6S2E - chains D and B of the 4 polymer chains in the assembly; structure by electron microscopy, 4.20 A resolution (low resolution: residue-level contacts below are approximate; hydrogen-bond / salt-bridge calls are withheld).

== Chain D ==
Protein: Chromosome transmission fidelity protein 8
From: Saccharomyces cerevisiae S288C
UniProtKB: P38877 (CTF8_YEAST); numbering as in UniProt (aligned over 1-133)
Amino-acid sequence (133 residues; row label = number of the first residue in the row):
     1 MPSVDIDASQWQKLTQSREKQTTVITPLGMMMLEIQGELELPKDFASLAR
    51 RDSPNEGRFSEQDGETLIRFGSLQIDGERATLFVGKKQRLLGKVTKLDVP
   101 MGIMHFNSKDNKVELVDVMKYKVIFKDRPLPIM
Disordered / not traced: 1

== Chain B ==
Protein: Sister chromatid cohesion protein DCC1
From: Saccharomyces cerevisiae S288C
UniProtKB: P25559 (DCC1_YEAST); residue numbers follow UniProt; this construct covers 1-380
Amino-acid sequence (380 residues; numbered 1 to 380; the number before each row is that of its first residue):
     1 MSINLHSAPEYDPSYKLIQLTPELLDIIQDPVQNHQLRFKSLDKDKSEVV
    51 LCSHDKTWVLKQRKHSNTVLLMREFVPEQPITFDETLLFGLSKPYMDVVG
   101 FAKTESEFETRETHGELNLNSVPIYNGELDFSDKIMKRSSTKVIGTLEEL
   151 LENSPCSALEGISKWHKIGGSVKDGVLCILSQDFLFKALHVLLMSAMAES
   201 LDLQHLNVEDTHHAVGKDIEDEFNPYTREIIETVLNKFAVQEQEAENNTW
   251 RLRIPFIAQWYGIQALRKYVSGISMPIDEFLIKWKSLFPPFFPCDIDIDM
   301 LRGYHFKPTDKTVQYIAKSTLPMDPKERFKVLFRLQSQWDLEDIKPLIEE
   351 LNSRGMKIDSFIMKYARRKRLGKKTVVTSR
Disordered / not traced: 1, 243-246
From the paper describing this entry:
  - mutagenesis - K364A/R367A/R380A: decreased binding to DNA polymerase epsilon catalytic subunit A

== Chain D / chain B interface ==
Pairs across the interface (103; chain D residue first):
  Pro2(D) - Lys40(B)
  Pro2(D) - Ser41(B)
  Pro2(D) - Asp43(B)
  Pro2(D) - Lys44(B)
  Ser3(D) - Arg38(B)
  Ser3(D) - Phe39(B)
  Ser3(D) - Lys40(B)
  Ser3(D) - Glu152(B)
  Val4(D) - Arg38(B)
  Val4(D) - Phe39(B)
  Asp5(D) - Leu37(B)
  Asp5(D) - Arg38(B)
  Ile6(D) - Leu37(B)
  Ile6(D) - Phe39(B)
  Ile6(D) - Leu51(B)
  Trp11(D) - Ile28(B)
  Trp11(D) - Gln29(B)
  Gln12(D) - Ile28(B)
  Thr15(D) - Gln29(B)
  Gly29(D) - Arg73(B)
  Gly29(D) - Glu74(B)
  Met30(D) - Met72(B)
  Met30(D) - Arg73(B)
  Met30(D) - Phe101(B)
  Met31(D) - Leu71(B)
  Met31(D) - Met72(B)
  Met32(D) - Leu70(B)
  Met32(D) - Met72(B)
  Leu33(D) - Thr68(B)
  Leu33(D) - Val69(B)
  Leu33(D) - Leu70(B)
  Leu33(D) - Met72(B)
  Glu34(D) - Thr68(B)
  Glu34(D) - Val69(B)
  Ile35(D) - Asn67(B)
  Ile35(D) - Thr68(B)
  Gln36(D) - Asn67(B)
  Gly37(D) - Thr68(B)
  Glu38(D) - Thr68(B)
  Leu39(D) - Thr68(B)
  Asn55(D) - Asp84(B)
  Glu56(D) - Asp84(B)
  Arg58(D) - Thr86(B)
  Ser60(D) - Ile81(B)
  Gln62(D) - Pro77(B)
  Gln62(D) - Glu78(B)
  Gln62(D) - Gln79(B)
  Gln62(D) - Ile81(B)
  Asp63(D) - Glu78(B)
  Thr66(D) - Ser7(B)
  Thr66(D) - Pro9(B)
  Leu67(D) - His6(B)
  Leu67(D) - Ser7(B)
  Ile68(D) - Leu5(B)
  Ile68(D) - His6(B)
  Ile68(D) - Ser7(B)
  Arg69(D) - Asn4(B)
  Arg69(D) - Leu5(B)
  Arg69(D) - His6(B)
  Arg69(D) - Phe83(B)
  Phe70(D) - Leu5(B)
  Phe70(D) - His6(B)
  Phe70(D) - Ser7(B)
  Gly71(D) - Asn4(B)
  Gly71(D) - Leu5(B)
  Ser72(D) - Ser2(B)
  Ser72(D) - Leu5(B)
  Leu73(D) - Ser2(B)
  Leu73(D) - Ile3(B)
  Leu73(D) - Leu5(B)
  Gln74(D) - Gly90(B)
  Gln74(D) - Leu91(B)
  Gln74(D) - Ser92(B)
  Leu82(D) - Leu5(B)
  Phe83(D) - Leu88(B)
  Phe83(D) - Phe89(B)
  Pro100(D) - Leu20(B)
  Met101(D) - Leu17(B)
  Met101(D) - Ile18(B)
  Met101(D) - Gln19(B)
  Met101(D) - Glu107(B)
  Gly102(D) - Lys16(B)
  Gly102(D) - Leu17(B)
  Gly102(D) - Ile18(B)
  Ile103(D) - Tyr15(B)
  Ile103(D) - Lys16(B)
  Met104(D) - Tyr15(B)
  Met104(D) - Lys16(B)
  Met104(D) - Ile18(B)
  Met104(D) - Phe39(B)
  His105(D) - Asp12(B)
  His105(D) - Ser14(B)
  His105(D) - Tyr15(B)
  Phe106(D) - Ser14(B)
  Phe106(D) - Lys16(B)
  Phe106(D) - Phe39(B)
  Val116(D) - Tyr15(B)
  Val118(D) - Leu20(B)
  Ile132(D) - Leu87(B)
  Ile132(D) - Leu88(B)
  Ile132(D) - Phe89(B)
  Met133(D) - Leu87(B)
  Met133(D) - Phe89(B)
Interface residues without a listed pair, chain D (56 interface residues in all): Ile25, Leu41, Phe45, Glu61, Glu65, Lys86, Val99, Asn107, Val113
Interface residues without a listed pair, chain B (57 interface residues in all): Ala8, Tyr11, Leu25, Leu42, Phe75, Met96, Val99, Asn153

== Summary ==
56 residues of chain D face 57 of chain B across their interface. From the paper: K364A/R367A/R380A of chain B
reduce binding to DNA polymerase epsilon catalytic subunit A.
Here chain D is Chromosome transmission fidelity protein 8 and chain B is Sister chromatid cohesion protein
DCC1, both from Saccharomyces cerevisiae S288C. Entry 6S2E (Cryo-EM structure of Ctf18-1-8 in complex with the
catalytic domain of DNA polymerase epsilon) was determined by electron microscopy, deposited together with
6S1C and 6S2F.
